Entry 1BY4 (X-ray diffraction, 2.10 A resolution); this record covers chains F and B of the 4 polymer chains in the assembly.

[Chain F]
Molecule: 15-nt DNA strand
Sequence (15 nucleotides; numbered 1531 to 1545; the number before each row is that of its first residue):
  1531 CTGACCTTTG ACCTA

[Chain B]
Protein: Protein (retinoic acid receptor rxr-alpha)
Organism: Homo sapiens
UniProt: P19793 (RXRA_HUMAN); residues 1228-1309 here correspond to UniProt positions 128-209 (UniProt number = residue number - 1100)
Sequence (82 residues; numbered 1228 to 1309; the number before each row is that of its first residue):
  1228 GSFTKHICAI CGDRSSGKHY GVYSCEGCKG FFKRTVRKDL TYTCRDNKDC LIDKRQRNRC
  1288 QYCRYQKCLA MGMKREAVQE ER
Differences from the reference sequence: conflict Gly1228 (Ala128 in P19793)
Ion coordination: Zn2+ site 1: Cys1235, Cys1238, Cys1252, Cys1255; Zn2+ site 2: Cys1271, Cys1277, Cys1287, Cys1290
Swiss-Prot annotation at these positions:
  - DNA-binding region: Cys1235 to Met1300 (Nuclear receptor)
  - zinc finger (NR C4-type): Cys1235 to Cys1255, Cys1271 to Cys1295
  - region: Lys1260 to Lys1265 (Nuclear localization signal), Lys1301 to Arg1309 (Hinge)
  - binding site (Zn(2+)): Cys1235, Cys1238, Cys1252, Cys1255, Cys1271, Cys1277, Cys1287, Cys1290
  - modified residue: Ser1229 (Phosphoserine), Lys1245 (N6-acetyllysine)

[Interface between chain F and chain B]
Contacting residue pairs (14; chain F residue first):
  DC1531(F) with Arg1261(B), phosphate contact; Gln1288(B), phosphate contact
  DT1532(F) with Phe1258(B), phosphate contact; Arg1261(B), salt bridge to the phosphate; Asn1285(B), hydrogen bond to the phosphate; Gln1288(B), hydrogen bond to the phosphate
  DG1533(F) with Glu1253(B), sugar contact; Gly1254(B), phosphate contact; Arg1261(B), hydrogen bond to the base; Arg1284(B), salt bridge to the phosphate; Asn1285(B), hydrogen bond to the phosphate; Arg1291(B), salt bridge to the phosphate
  DA1534(F) with Glu1253(B), base contact
  DC1535(F) with Glu1253(B), hydrogen bond to the base
Interface residues without a listed pair, chain B (9 interface residues in all): Leu1267

[In short]
5 residues of chain F face 9 of chain B across their interface; the contacts include 5 hydrogen bonds and 3
salt bridges. Polar pairs include DG1533(F)-Arg1261(B), DC1535(F)-Glu1253(B) and DT1532(F)-Asn1285(B). UniProt
lists a DNA-binding region and 8 Zn2+-binding residues on chain B.
Chain F is a 15-nt DNA strand and chain B is Protein (retinoic acid receptor rxr-alpha) (Homo sapiens); the
structure, Structure and mechanism of the homodimeric assembly of the rxr on DNA, was determined by X-ray
diffraction.
